PDB entry 2HT4 | X-ray diffraction, 3.20 A resolution | chains A and C of the 6 polymer chains in the assembly

Chain A:
Name: H(+)/Cl(-) exchange transporter clcA
Organism: Escherichia coli
UniProtKB: P37019 (CLCA_ECOLI); residue numbers follow UniProt; this construct covers 1-473
Amino-acid sequence (473 residues; each row starts with the number of its first residue):
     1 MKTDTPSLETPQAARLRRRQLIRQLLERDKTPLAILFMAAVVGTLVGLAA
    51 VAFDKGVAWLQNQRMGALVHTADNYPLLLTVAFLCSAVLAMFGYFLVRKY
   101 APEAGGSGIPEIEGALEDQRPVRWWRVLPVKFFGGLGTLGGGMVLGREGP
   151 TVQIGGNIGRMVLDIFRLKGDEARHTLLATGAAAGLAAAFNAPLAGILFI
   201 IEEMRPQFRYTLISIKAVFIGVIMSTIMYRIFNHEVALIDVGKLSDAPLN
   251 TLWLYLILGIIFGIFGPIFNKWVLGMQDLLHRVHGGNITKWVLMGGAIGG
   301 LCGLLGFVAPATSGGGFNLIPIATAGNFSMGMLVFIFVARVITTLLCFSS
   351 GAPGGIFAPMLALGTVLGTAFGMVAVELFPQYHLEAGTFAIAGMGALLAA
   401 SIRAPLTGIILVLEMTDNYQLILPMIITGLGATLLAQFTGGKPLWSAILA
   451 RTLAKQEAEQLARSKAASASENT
Disordered / not traced: 1-16, 461-473
Construct notes: engineered mutation W445 (Tyr in P37019)

Chain C:
Name: Fab fragment, Heavy chain
Organism: Mus musculus
Notes: antibody fragment or engineered binder
Amino-acid sequence (221 residues; each row starts with the number of its first residue):
     2 VRLLESGGGLVQPGGSLKLSCAASGFDYSRYWMSWVRQAPGKGLKWIGEI
    52 NPVSSTINYTPSLKDKFIISRDNAKDTLYLQISKVRSEDTALYYCARLYY
   102 GYGYWYFDVWGAGTTVTVSSAKTTPPSVYPLAPGSAAAAASMVTLGCLVK
   152 GYFPEPVTVTWNSGSLAAGVHTFPAVLQAALYTLSSSVTVPSSSWPSETV
   202 TCNVAHPASSTKVDKKIVPRA
Disulfide bonds: C22-C96, C148-C203

How chain A and chain C interact:
Residue-residue contacts (15; chain A residue first):
  K243(A) - R31(C)
  D246(A) - Y101(C)
  P248(A) - Y101(C)  hydrophobic
  P248(A) - G104(C)
  L249(A) - G102(C)
  L249(A) - Y103(C)
  N250(A) - Y103(C)  hydrogen bond (backbone-backbone)
  N250(A) - G104(C)  hydrogen bond (side chain-backbone)
  N250(A) - Y105(C)
  Q381(A) - W106(C)
  Y382(A) - W106(C)  hydrogen bond (backbone-side chain)
  H383(A) - W33(C)
  H383(A) - E50(C)  salt bridge
  H383(A) - L99(C)
  H383(A) - W106(C)  hydrogen bond

Overview:
Chain A and chain C form an interface of 8 and 10 residues respectively; the contacts include 4 hydrogen bonds
and 1 salt bridge. Polar contacts include H383(A)-E50(C), N250(A)-G104(C) and Y382(A)-W106(C).
Here chain A is H(+)/Cl(-) exchange transporter clcA (Escherichia coli) and chain C is Fab fragment, Heavy
chain (Mus musculus). Entry 2HT4 (Structure of the Escherichia coli ClC chloride channel Y445W mutant and Fab
complex) was determined by X-ray diffraction together with 2HLF, 2HT2, 2HT3, 2HTK and 2HTL from the same
study.
